PDB entry 1HGJ | X-ray diffraction, 2.70 A resolution | chains A and B of the 6 polymer chains in the assembly

# Chain A
Protein: Hemagglutinin, chain HA1
Organism: Influenza A virus
Reference sequence: P03437 (HEMA_IAAIC); residues 1-328 here correspond to UniProt positions 17-344 (UniProt number = residue number + 16)
Amino-acid sequence (328 residues; each row starts with the number of its first residue):
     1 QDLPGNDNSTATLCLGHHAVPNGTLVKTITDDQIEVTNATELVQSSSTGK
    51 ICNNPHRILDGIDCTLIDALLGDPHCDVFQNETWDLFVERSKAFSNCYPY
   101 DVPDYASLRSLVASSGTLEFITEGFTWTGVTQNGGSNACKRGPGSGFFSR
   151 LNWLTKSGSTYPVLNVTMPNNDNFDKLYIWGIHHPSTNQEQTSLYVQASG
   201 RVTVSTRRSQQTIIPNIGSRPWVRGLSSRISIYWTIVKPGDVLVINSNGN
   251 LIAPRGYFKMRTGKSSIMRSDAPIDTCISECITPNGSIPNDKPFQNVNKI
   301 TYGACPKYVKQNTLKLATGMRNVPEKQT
Swiss-Prot annotation at these positions:
  - glycosylation (N-linked (GlcNAc...) asparagine): Asn8, Asn22, Asn38, Asn81, Asn165, Asn285
Cystine bridges: Cys52-Cys277, Cys64-Cys76, Cys97-Cys139, Cys281-Cys305
Covalently attached groups: N-acetylglucosamine (NAG) linked to Asn38, Asn81, Asn285; glycan linked to Asn165
Residues lining bound ligands: AMN (methyl 5-acetamido-9-amino-3,5,9-trideoxy-D-glycero-alpha-D-galacto-non-2-ulopyranosidonic acid): Tyr98, Gly134, Gly135, Ser136, Asn137, Trp153, Thr155, His183, Glu190, Leu194, Leu226, Ser228

# Chain B
Protein: Hemagglutinin, chain HA1
Organism: Influenza A virus
Reference sequence: P03437 (HEMA_IAAIC); residues 1-175 here correspond to UniProt positions 346-520 (UniProt number = residue number + 345)
Amino-acid sequence (175 residues; each row starts with the number of its first residue):
     1 GLFGAIAGFIENGWEGMIDGWYGFRHQNSEGTGQAADLKSTQAAIDQING
    51 KLNRVIEKTNEKFHQIEKEFSEVEGRIQDLEKYVEDTKIDLWSYNAELLV
   101 ALENQHTIDLTDSEMNKLFEKTRRQLRENAEEMGNGCFKIYHKCDNACIE
   151 SIRNGTYDHDVYRDEALNNRFQIKG
Swiss-Prot annotation at these positions:
  - glycosylation: Asn154 (N-linked (GlcNAc...) asparagine)
Cystine bridges: Cys144-Cys148
Covalently attached groups: N-acetylglucosamine (NAG) linked to Asn154

# Chain A / chain B interface
Contacting residue pairs - 143 pairs, chain A then chain B:
  Gln1(A) with Val161(B), hydrogen bond (side chain-backbone)
  Asp7(A) with Lys143(B); Glu165(B)
  Asn8(A) with Asn169(B), hydrogen bond
  Ser9(A) with His142(B), hydrogen bond (backbone-backbone); Lys143(B), hydrogen bond (backbone-backbone)
  Thr10(A) with Lys139(B); Ile140(B); Tyr141(B); His142(B)
  Ala11(A) with Gln27(B); Lys139(B); Ile140(B), hydrogen bond (backbone-backbone); His142(B); Cys144(B), hydrophobic
  Thr12(A) with His26(B); Gln27(B), hydrogen bond (backbone-backbone); Phe138(B)
  Leu13(A) with Phe24(B), hydrophobic; Arg25(B); Cys137(B); Phe138(B), hydrogen bond (backbone-backbone); Ile152(B), hydrophobic
  Cys14(A) with Trp14(B); Gly23(B); Phe24(B); Arg25(B), hydrogen bond (backbone-backbone); Gly136(B); Cys137(B), disulfide
  Leu15(A) with Ile10(B); Trp14(B); Gly23(B); Phe24(B), hydrophobic; Met115(B), hydrophobic; Leu118(B), hydrophobic; Phe119(B), hydrophobic; Thr122(B); Gly136(B), hydrogen bond (backbone-backbone); Phe138(B), hydrophobic
  Gly16(A) with Trp14(B); Tyr22(B); Gly23(B), hydrogen bond (backbone-backbone); Met115(B)
  His17(A) with Ile6(B); Ile10(B); Gly13(B); Trp14(B), hydrogen bond (backbone-backbone); Trp21(B); Tyr22(B); Met115(B)
  His18(A) with Gly13(B); Trp14(B); Met17(B); Gly20(B); Trp21(B), hydrogen bond (backbone-backbone)
  Ala19(A) with Gly13(B); Trp14(B), hydrogen bond (backbone-backbone); Glu15(B)
  Pro21(A) with Glu15(B)
  Val26(A) with Asn104(B)
  Lys27(A) with Glu97(B), salt bridge; Asn104(B), hydrogen bond (backbone-side chain)
  Thr28(A) with Ala101(B); Asn104(B); Gln105(B)
  Ile29(A) with Ala101(B); Leu102(B), hydrophobic; Gln105(B), hydrogen bond (backbone-side chain)
  Thr30(A) with Gln105(B), hydrogen bond (backbone-side chain)
  Ile34(A) with Ile108(B), hydrophobic
  Leu42(A) with Val55(B), hydrophobic; Val100(B), hydrophobic
  Arg109(A) with Glu67(B), salt bridge
  Ser110(A) with His64(B), hydrogen bond
  Ser114(A) with His64(B)
  Lys264(A) with Phe63(B)
  Ser265(A) with His64(B)
  Ser266(A) with His64(B), hydrogen bond
  Arg269(A) with Glu67(B), salt bridge; Glu69(B)
  Asn290(A) with Thr59(B)
  Asp291(A) with Ile56(B)
  Pro293(A) with Val55(B)
  Phe294(A) with Ala96(B), hydrophobic
  Asn298(A) with Glu69(B)
  Lys299(A) with Lys68(B), hydrogen bond (backbone-side chain); Glu69(B), salt bridge; Glu85(B); Ile89(B)
  Ile300(A) with Lys68(B); Glu69(B)
  Thr301(A) with Gln65(B), hydrogen bond (backbone-side chain)
  Tyr302(A) with Lys62(B); Phe63(B)
  Gly303(A) with Glu61(B); Lys62(B), hydrogen bond (backbone-backbone); Phe63(B)
  Ala304(A) with Thr59(B); Glu61(B)
  Cys305(A) with Thr59(B); Asn60(B)
  Lys307(A) with Asn60(B), hydrogen bond
  Tyr308(A) with Ile89(B), hydrophobic
  Val309(A) with Trp92(B); Ser93(B)
  Lys310(A) with Asp86(B), salt bridge; Ile89(B); Asp90(B), salt bridge; Ser93(B), hydrogen bond (backbone-side chain)
  Gln311(A) with Ser93(B), hydrogen bond (side chain-backbone); Glu97(B), hydrogen bond
  Leu314(A) with Ala96(B), hydrophobic; Glu97(B)
  Lys315(A) with Asn104(B), hydrogen bond (backbone-side chain)
  Leu316(A) with Leu52(B), hydrophobic; Glu103(B); Asn104(B)
  Ala317(A) with Asn104(B), hydrogen bond (backbone-side chain); Thr107(B)
  Thr318(A) with Trp21(B); Ile48(B); Leu52(B)
  Gly319(A) with Thr107(B)
  Met320(A) with Ile6(B), hydrophobic; Trp21(B), hydrophobic; Tyr22(B), hydrophobic; Thr111(B)
  Arg321(A) with Ala7(B)
  Val323(A) with Ala7(B), hydrophobic; Glu11(B); Asn12(B); Gly13(B), hydrogen bond (backbone-backbone)
  Pro324(A) with Asn12(B); Glu15(B)
  Glu325(A) with Asn12(B); Gly13(B); Trp14(B); Glu15(B), hydrogen bond (side chain-backbone); Gly16(B); Arg25(B), salt bridge
  Lys326(A) with Glu15(B), salt bridge
  Gln327(A) with Glu15(B), hydrogen bond (backbone-side chain)
  Thr328(A) with Glu15(B), hydrogen bond (backbone-side chain)
Other interface residues (no listed pair), chain A (67 interface residues in all): Val36, Thr40, His56, Ala113, Ile267, Lys292, Pro306
Other interface residues (no listed pair), chain B (69 interface residues in all): Lys58, Leu99, Ile149
Inter-chain disulfides: Cys14(A)-Cys137(B)

# In short
Chain A and chain B form an interface of 67 and 69 residues respectively; the contacts include 1 disulfide
bond, 31 hydrogen bonds and 8 salt bridges. Polar pairs include Lys27(A)-Glu97(B), Arg109(A)-Glu67(B) and
Arg269(A)-Glu67(B). Chain A binds compound AMN.
Chain A is Hemagglutinin, chain HA1 and chain B is Hemagglutinin, chain HA1, both from Influenza A virus; the
structure, Binding of influenza virus hemagglutinin to analogs of its cell-surface receptor, sialic acid:
analysis by proton ..., was determined by X-ray diffraction (same publication as 1HGD, 1HGE, 1HGF, 1HGG, 1HGH
and 1HGI).
